4X4T - chains A and B of the 9 polymer chains in the assembly; structure by X-ray diffraction, 2.50 A resolution.

# Chain A
Protein: CCA-adding enzyme
Source organism: Archaeoglobus fulgidus (strain ATCC 49558 / VC-16 / DSM 4304 / JCM 9628 / NBRC 100126)
Notes: EC 2.7.7.72
UniProt: O28126 (CCA_ARCFU); residue numbers follow UniProt; this construct covers 1-437
Chain sequence (457 residues; each row starts with the number of its first residue):
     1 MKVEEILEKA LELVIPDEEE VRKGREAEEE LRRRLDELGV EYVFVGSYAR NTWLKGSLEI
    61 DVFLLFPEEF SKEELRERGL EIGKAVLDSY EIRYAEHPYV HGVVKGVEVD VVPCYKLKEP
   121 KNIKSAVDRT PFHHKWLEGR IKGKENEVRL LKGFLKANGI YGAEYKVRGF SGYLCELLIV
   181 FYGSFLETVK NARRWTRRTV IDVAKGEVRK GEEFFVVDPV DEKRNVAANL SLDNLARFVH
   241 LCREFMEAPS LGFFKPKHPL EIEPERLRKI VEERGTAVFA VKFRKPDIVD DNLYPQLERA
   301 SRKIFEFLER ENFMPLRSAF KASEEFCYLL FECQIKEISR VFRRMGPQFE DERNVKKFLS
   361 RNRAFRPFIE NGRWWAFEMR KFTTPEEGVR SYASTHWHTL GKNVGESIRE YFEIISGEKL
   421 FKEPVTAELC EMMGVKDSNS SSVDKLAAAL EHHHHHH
Unresolved in the structure: 438-457
Construct notes: expression tag (438-457)
UniProt features mapped onto this chain:
  - binding site (ATP): Ser47, Arg50, His133, Lys152, Tyr161
  - binding site (CTP): Ser47, Arg50, His133, Lys152, Tyr161
  - binding site (Mg(2+)): Glu59, Asp61, Asp110
  - mutagenesis: Arg50 (R50A: High decrease in both AMP and CMP incorporation), Asp110 (D110A: High decrease in both AMP and CMP incorporation), His133 (H133A: No decrease in both AMP and CMP incorporation), Arg299 to Arg302 (Does not affect the CCA tRNA nucleotidyltransferase activity, while the CCACCA tRNA nucleotidyltransferase activity is strongly reduced)
What the authors report for this chain:
  - mutagenesis - R299A/R302A (10-100x): decreased catalytic activity on unstable arginyl-tRNATCG minihelix
  - catalytic residues: Asp110, Arg224 (citing earlier work)

# Chain B
Molecule: G70A tRNA minihelix ending in CCACCA
Sequence (34 nucleotides; each row starts with the number of its first residue):
     1 GGCCGCGGCA GGUUCGAAUC CUGCCGCGAU CGCC
Modified residues: 5BU (5-bromo-uridine-5'-monophosphate) at position 13; 5BU (5-bromo-uridine-5'-monophosphate) at position 22; 5BU (5-bromo-uridine-5'-monophosphate) at position 30

# How chain A and chain B interact
Pairs across the interface (49; chain A residue first):
  Glu96(A) - G1(B)  base contact
  Glu96(A) - C31(B)  base contact
  Glu96(A) - C34(B)  base contact
  Ala163(A) - C31(B)  sugar contact
  Ala163(A) - C34(B)  sugar contact
  Tyr165(A) - G2(B)  base contact
  Tyr165(A) - C3(B)  base contact
  Tyr165(A) - 5BU_30(B)  hydrogen bond to the sugar
  Tyr165(A) - C31(B)  sugar contact
  Tyr165(A) - C33(B)  hydrogen bond to the base
  Tyr165(A) - C34(B)  sugar contact
  Arg224(A) - 5BU_30(B)  salt bridge to the phosphate
  Arg224(A) - C31(B)  salt bridge to the phosphate
  Arg224(A) - C33(B)  salt bridge to the phosphate
  Arg224(A) - C34(B)  salt bridge to the phosphate
  Ala228(A) - 5BU_30(B)  sugar contact
  Ala228(A) - C33(B)  sugar contact
  Asn229(A) - 5BU_30(B)  hydrogen bond to the sugar
  Asn229(A) - C31(B)  sugar contact
  Asn229(A) - C33(B)  hydrogen bond to the sugar
  Asn229(A) - C34(B)  sugar contact
  Asp291(A) - C31(B)  hydrogen bond to the sugar
  Asp291(A) - C34(B)  hydrogen bond to the sugar
  Asn292(A) - G1(B)  hydrogen bond to the base
  Asn292(A) - G2(B)  hydrogen bond to the sugar
  Pro295(A) - C3(B)  sugar contact
  Gln296(A) - G2(B)  hydrogen bond to the phosphate
  Gln296(A) - C3(B)  sugar contact
  Arg299(A) - C3(B)  phosphate contact
  Arg299(A) - C4(B)  salt bridge to the phosphate
  Arg302(A) - C4(B)  salt bridge to the phosphate
  Lys303(A) - 5BU_22(B)  salt bridge to the phosphate
  Arg344(A) - U14(B)  sugar contact
  Met345(A) - C15(B)  hydrogen bond to the base
  Met345(A) - G16(B)  base contact
  Gly346(A) - C15(B)  base contact
  Pro347(A) - C15(B)  base contact
  Asn354(A) - C15(B)  hydrogen bond to the sugar
  Asn354(A) - G16(B)  sugar contact
  Lys357(A) - C15(B)  hydrogen bond to the sugar
  Lys357(A) - G16(B)  salt bridge to the phosphate
  Phe358(A) - C15(B)  phosphate contact
  His398(A) - G23(B)  salt bridge to the phosphate
  Thr399(A) - 5BU_22(B)  hydrogen bond to the phosphate
  Thr399(A) - G23(B)  phosphate contact
  Gly401(A) - C3(B)  phosphate contact
  Lys402(A) - G2(B)  phosphate contact
  Lys402(A) - C3(B)  hydrogen bond to the phosphate
  Asn403(A) - G2(B)  sugar contact
Also at the interface, not in a pair above, chain A (28 interface residues in all): Glu164, Arg310, His396
Also at the interface, not in a pair above, chain B (16 interface residues in all): C21, C24, G32

# Overview
28 residues of chain A face 16 of chain B across their interface; the contacts include 14 hydrogen bonds and 9
salt bridges. Polar pairs include Tyr165(A)-C33(B), Asn292(A)-G1(B) and Met345(A)-C15(B). The paper reports
catalytic residues Asp110(A) and Arg224(A); R299A/R302A of chain A reduce catalytic activity on unstable
arginyl-tRNATCG minihelix.
Chain A is CCA-adding enzyme (Archaeoglobus fulgidus (strain ATCC 49558 / VC-16 / DSM 4304 / JCM 9628 / NBRC
100126)) and chain B is G70A tRNA minihelix ending in CCACCA; the structure, Crystal structure of the
A.fulgidus CCA-adding enzyme in complex with a G70A arginyl-tRNA minihelix ending in ..., was determined by
X-ray diffraction (same publication as 4X4N, 4X4O, 4X4P, 4X4Q, 4X4R, 4X4S, 4X4U and 4X4V).
